Entry 4XKN (X-ray diffraction, 1.85 A resolution); this record covers chain A.

== Chain A ==
Protein: Nickel ABC transporter substrate-binding protein
Source organism: Staphylococcus aureus USA300-ISMMS1
UniProt: W6DY02 (W6DY02_STAAU); residues 1-473 here correspond to UniProt positions 19-491 (UniProt number = residue number + 18)
Amino-acid sequence (473 residues; numbered 1 to 473; the number before each row is that of its first residue):
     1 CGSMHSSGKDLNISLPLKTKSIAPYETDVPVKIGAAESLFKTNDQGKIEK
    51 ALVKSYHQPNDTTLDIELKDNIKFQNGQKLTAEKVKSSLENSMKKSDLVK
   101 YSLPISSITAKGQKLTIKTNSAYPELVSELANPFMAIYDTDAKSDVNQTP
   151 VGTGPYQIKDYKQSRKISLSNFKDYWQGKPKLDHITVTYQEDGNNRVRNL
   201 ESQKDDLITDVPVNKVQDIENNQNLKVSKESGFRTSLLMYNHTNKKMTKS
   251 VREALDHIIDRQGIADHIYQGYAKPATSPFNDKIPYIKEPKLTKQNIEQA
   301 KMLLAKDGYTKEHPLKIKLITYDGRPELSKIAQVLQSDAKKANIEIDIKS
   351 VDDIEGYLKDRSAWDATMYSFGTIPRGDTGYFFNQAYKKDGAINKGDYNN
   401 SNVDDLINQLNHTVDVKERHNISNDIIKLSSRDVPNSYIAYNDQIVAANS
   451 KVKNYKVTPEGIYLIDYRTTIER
Unresolved in the structure: 1-7, 473
Ligand contacts:
  - histidine (HIS), molecule 1: L17, R234, Y322, R325, I354, E355, Y369, S370, F371
  - histidine (HIS), molecule 2: D28, L98, F134, R234, R325, E355, Y369, S370, F371, G372, I393

== In short ==
Ligands of chain A: histidine.
Chain A is Nickel ABC transporter substrate-binding protein (Staphylococcus aureus USA300-ISMMS1); the
structure, Crystal structure of NikA from Staphylococcus aureus in complex with Ni(L-His)2 (co-crystallization
with Ni(II) and L-Histidine), was determined by X-ray diffraction, deposited together with 4XKP, 4XKQ, 4XKR
and 4OFJ.
